PDB entry 5VOI | X-ray diffraction, 2.80 A resolution | chains D and G of the 8 polymer chains in the assembly

== Chain D ==
Molecule: DNA-directed RNA polymerase subunit beta'
Organism: Thermus thermophilus (strain HB8 / ATCC 27634 / DSM 579)
Notes: EC 2.7.7.6
Reference sequence: Q8RQE8 (RPOC_THET8); residues 1-1524 here = UniProt positions 1-1524
Chain sequence (1524 residues; row label = number of the first residue in the row):
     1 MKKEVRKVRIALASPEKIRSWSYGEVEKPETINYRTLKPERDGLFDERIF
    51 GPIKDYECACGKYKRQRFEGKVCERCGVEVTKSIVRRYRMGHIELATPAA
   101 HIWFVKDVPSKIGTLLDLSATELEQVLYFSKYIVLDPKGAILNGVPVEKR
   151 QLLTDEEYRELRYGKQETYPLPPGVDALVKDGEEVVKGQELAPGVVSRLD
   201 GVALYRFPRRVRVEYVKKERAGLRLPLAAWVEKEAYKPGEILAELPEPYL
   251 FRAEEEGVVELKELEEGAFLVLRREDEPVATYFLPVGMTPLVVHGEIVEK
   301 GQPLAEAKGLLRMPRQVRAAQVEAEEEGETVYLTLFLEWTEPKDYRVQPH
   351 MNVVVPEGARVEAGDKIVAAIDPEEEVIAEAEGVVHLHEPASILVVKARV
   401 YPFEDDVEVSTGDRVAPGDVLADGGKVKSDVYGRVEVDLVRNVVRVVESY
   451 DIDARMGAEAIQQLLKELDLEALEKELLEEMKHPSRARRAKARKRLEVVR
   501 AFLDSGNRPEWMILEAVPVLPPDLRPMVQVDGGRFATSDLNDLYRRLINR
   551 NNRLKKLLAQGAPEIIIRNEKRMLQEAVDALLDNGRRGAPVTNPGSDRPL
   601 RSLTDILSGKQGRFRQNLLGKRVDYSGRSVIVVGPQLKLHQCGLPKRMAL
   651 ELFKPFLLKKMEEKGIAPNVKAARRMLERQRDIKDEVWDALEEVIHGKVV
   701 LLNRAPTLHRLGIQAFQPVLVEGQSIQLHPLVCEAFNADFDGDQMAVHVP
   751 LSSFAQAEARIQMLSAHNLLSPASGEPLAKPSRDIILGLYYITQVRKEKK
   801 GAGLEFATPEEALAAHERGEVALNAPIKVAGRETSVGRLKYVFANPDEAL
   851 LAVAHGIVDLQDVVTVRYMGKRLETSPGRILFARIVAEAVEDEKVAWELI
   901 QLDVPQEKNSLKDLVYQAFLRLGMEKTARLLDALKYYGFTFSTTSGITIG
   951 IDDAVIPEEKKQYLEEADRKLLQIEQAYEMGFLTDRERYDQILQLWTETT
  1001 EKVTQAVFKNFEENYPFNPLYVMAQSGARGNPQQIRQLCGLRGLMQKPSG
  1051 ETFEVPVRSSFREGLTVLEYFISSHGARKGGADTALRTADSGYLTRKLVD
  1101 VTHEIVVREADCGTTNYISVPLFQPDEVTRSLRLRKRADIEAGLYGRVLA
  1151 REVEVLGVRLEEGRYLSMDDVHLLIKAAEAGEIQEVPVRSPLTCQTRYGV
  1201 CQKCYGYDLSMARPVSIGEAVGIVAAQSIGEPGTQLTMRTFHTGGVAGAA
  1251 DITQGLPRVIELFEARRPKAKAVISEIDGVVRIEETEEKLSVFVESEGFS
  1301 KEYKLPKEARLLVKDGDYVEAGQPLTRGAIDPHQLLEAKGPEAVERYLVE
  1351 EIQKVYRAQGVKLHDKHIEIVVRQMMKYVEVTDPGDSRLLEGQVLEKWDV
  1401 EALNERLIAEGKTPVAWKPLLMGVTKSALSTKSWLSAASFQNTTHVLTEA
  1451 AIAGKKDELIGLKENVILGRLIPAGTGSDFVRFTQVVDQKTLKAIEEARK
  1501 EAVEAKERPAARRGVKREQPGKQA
Unresolved in the structure: 1-2, 1239-1252, 1503-1524
Metal / ion sites: Zn2+ site 1: Cys58, Cys60, Cys73; Mg2+ site 1: Asp739, Asp741, Asp743; Mg2+ site 2 near Lys840 (its only coordinating residue here); Zn2+ site 2: Cys1112, Cys1194, Cys1201, Cys1204

== Chain G ==
Molecule: PyrG promoter
Sequence (22 nucleotides; row label = number of the first residue in the row):
     1 CCTGCATCAGAGCCCAAAATAC
Unresolved in the structure: 1-2, 21-22

== How chain D and chain G interact ==
Residue-residue contacts (25):
  Lys106(D) - DG10(G)  salt bridge to the phosphate
  Ser485(D) - DT3(G)  hydrogen bond to the phosphate
  Arg486(D) - DT3(G)  hydrogen bond to the phosphate
  Arg486(D) - DG4(G)  salt bridge to the phosphate
  Arg586(D) - DG10(G)  salt bridge to the phosphate
  Arg586(D) - DA11(G)  salt bridge to the phosphate
  Lys610(D) - DC14(G)  salt bridge to the phosphate
  Lys610(D) - DC15(G)  salt bridge to the phosphate
  Arg615(D) - DC13(G)  salt bridge to the phosphate
  Arg615(D) - DC15(G)  salt bridge to the phosphate
  Arg622(D) - DA17(G)  salt bridge to the phosphate
  Arg628(D) - DA16(G)  sugar contact
  Arg628(D) - DA17(G)  sugar contact
  Ala705(D) - DC15(G)  base contact
  Ala705(D) - DA16(G)  sugar contact
  Pro706(D) - DC15(G)  base contact
  Thr1088(D) - DC14(G)  hydrogen bond to the base
  Ala1089(D) - DC14(G)  sugar contact
  Gly1092(D) - DC14(G)  sugar contact
  Tyr1093(D) - DG12(G)  phosphate contact
  Tyr1093(D) - DC13(G)  sugar contact
  Tyr1093(D) - DC14(G)  sugar contact
  Gln1441(D) - DG12(G)  sugar contact
  Asn1442(D) - DA11(G)  sugar contact
  Asn1442(D) - DG12(G)  hydrogen bond to the phosphate
Also at the interface, not in a pair above, chain D (19 interface residues in all): Ala487, Arg1096, Thr1444

== In short ==
The interface between chain D and chain G involves 19 residues on one side and 10 on the other; the contacts
include 4 hydrogen bonds and 9 salt bridges. Polar pairs include Thr1088(D)-DC14(G), Ser485(D)-DT3(G) and
Arg486(D)-DT3(G).
Here chain D is DNA-directed RNA polymerase subunit beta' (Thermus thermophilus (strain HB8 / ATCC 27634 / DSM
579)) and chain G is PyrG promoter. Entry 5VOI (X-ray crystal structure of bacterial RNA polymerase and pyrG
promoter complex) was determined by X-ray diffraction, deposited together with 5VO8.
